PDB entry 7LEN | X-ray diffraction, 2.90 A resolution | chains A and C

[Chain A]
Name: Isoform 4 of Epidermal growth factor receptor
Source organism: Homo sapiens
Notes: EC 2.7.10.1
UniProt: P00533 (EGFR_HUMAN), isoform P00533-4; residues 1-501 here correspond to UniProt positions 25-525 (UniProt number = residue number + 24)
Sequence (507 residues; each row starts with the number of its first residue):
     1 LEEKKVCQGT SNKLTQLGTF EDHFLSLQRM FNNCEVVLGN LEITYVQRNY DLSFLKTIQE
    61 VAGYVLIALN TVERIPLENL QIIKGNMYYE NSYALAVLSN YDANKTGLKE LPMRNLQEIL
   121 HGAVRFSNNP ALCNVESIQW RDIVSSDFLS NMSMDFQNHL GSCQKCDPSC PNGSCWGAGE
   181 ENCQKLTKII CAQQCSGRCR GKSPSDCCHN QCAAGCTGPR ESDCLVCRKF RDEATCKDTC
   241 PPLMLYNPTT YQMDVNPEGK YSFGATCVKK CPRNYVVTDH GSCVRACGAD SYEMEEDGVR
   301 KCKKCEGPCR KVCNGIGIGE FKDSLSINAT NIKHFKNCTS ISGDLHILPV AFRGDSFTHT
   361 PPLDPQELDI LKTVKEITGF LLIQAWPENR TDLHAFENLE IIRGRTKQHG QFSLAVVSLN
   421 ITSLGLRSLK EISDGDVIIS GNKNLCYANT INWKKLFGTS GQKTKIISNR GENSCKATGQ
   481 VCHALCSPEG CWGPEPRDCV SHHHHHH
Unresolved in the structure: 1-2, 503-507
Differences from the reference sequence: engineered mutation K84 (Arg108 in P00533); expression tag (502-507)
UniProt features mapped onto this chain:
  - modified residue: S205 (Phosphoserine)
  - glycosylation (N-linked (GlcNAc...) asparagine): N32 (complex), N49, N104, N151, N172, N328, N337, N389, N420
Disulfides: C7-C34, C133-C163, C166-C175, C170-C183, C191-C199, C195-C207, C208-C216, C212-C224, C227-C236, C240-C267, C271-C283, C287-C302, C305-C309, C313-C338, C446-C475, C482-C491, C486-C499
Covalent attachments: N-acetylglucosamine (NAG) linked to N151, N420; glycan linked to N328
Reported in the primary citation:
  - mutagenesis - L38R (6-fold), R84K (10-fold): increased binding to EREG
  - conformationally variable residues: A265
  - self-association interface (contacts with another copy of this molecule); pairs are residue here / residue on that copy: Y251-F263, Y275-Y251, R285-Y251
  - disease-associated variants - L38R, R84K: increased binding to EREG
  - mutagenesis - L38R, R84K: unchanged binding to TGFalpha
  - mutagenesis - R84K: increased signaling in response to EREG
  - mutagenesis - R84K: increased growth

[Chain C]
Name: Proepiregulin
Source organism: Homo sapiens
UniProt: O14944 (EREG_HUMAN); residues 1-48 here correspond to UniProt positions 63-110 (UniProt number = residue number + 62)
Sequence (48 residues; row label = number of the first residue in the row):
     1 VSITKCSSDM NGYCLHGQCI YLVDMSQNYC RCEVGYTGVR CEHFFLTV
Unresolved in the structure: 48
Disulfides: C6-C19, C14-C30, C32-C41

[Chain A / chain C interface]
Contacting residue pairs - 51 pairs, chain A then chain C:
  N12(A) with T37(C), hydrogen bond; G38(C), hydrogen bond (side chain-backbone); V39(C)
  K13(A) with Y29(C), hydrogen bond
  L14(A) with Y29(C), hydrophobic
  T15(A) with Y29(C); C30(C); C32(C); G38(C); V39(C), hydrogen bond (side chain-backbone)
  Q16(A) with C30(C), hydrogen bond (backbone-backbone); R31(C); C32(C), hydrogen bond (backbone-backbone)
  L17(A) with Y36(C); T37(C)
  G18(A) with R31(C); C32(C), hydrogen bond (backbone-backbone)
  D22(A) with V34(C)
  R29(A) with F45(C)
  Y45(A) with I20(C); L22(C)
  L69(A) with L22(C), hydrophobic
  Y89(A) with Q27(C); Y29(C)
  E90(A) with Q27(C); Y29(C)
  S99(A) with D24(C)
  Y101(A) with V1(C), hydrogen bond (side chain-backbone); S2(C), hydrogen bond; D24(C), hydrogen bond
  A103(A) with V1(C)
  N128(A) with D24(C), hydrogen bond
  H346(A) with H43(C)
  V350(A) with L15(C), hydrophobic
  R353(A) with G12(C), hydrogen bond (side chain-backbone)
  D355(A) with G12(C); R40(C), salt bridge
  F357(A) with D9(C); M10(C), hydrophobic; G12(C); Y13(C)
  L382(A) with H43(C)
  Q384(A) with E42(C), hydrogen bond (side chain-backbone); H43(C); F44(C), hydrogen bond (side chain-backbone)
  Q408(A) with H43(C)
  H409(A) with T37(C); F44(C), hydrogen bond (side chain-backbone); F45(C)
  Q411(A) with L46(C)
  F412(A) with L46(C), hydrophobic
Interface residues without a listed pair, chain A (36 interface residues in all): S11, S26, L325, L348, P349, T358, V417, I438
Interface residues without a listed pair, chain C (30 interface residues in all): N11, H16, E33, C41

[In short]
The interface between chain A and chain C involves 36 residues on one side and 30 on the other; the contacts
include 15 hydrogen bonds and 1 salt bridge. Polar contacts include D355(A)-R40(C), N12(A)-T37(C) and
N12(A)-G38(C). From the paper: L38R and R84K of chain A increase binding to EREG; conformational variability
at A265(A).
Chain A is Isoform 4 of Epidermal growth factor receptor and chain C is Proepiregulin, both from Homo sapiens;
the structure, Crystal structure of the epidermal growth factor receptor extracellular region with R84K
mutation in complex with ..., was determined by X-ray diffraction, deposited together with 7LFR.
